Entry 6W0Z (X-ray diffraction, 2.30 A resolution); this record covers chains A and B.

== Chain A (and B) ==
Protein: Ketohexokinase
Source organism: Homo sapiens
Notes: EC 2.7.1.3; chain B of this document is another copy of the same molecule, construct and numbering; everything in this record applies to it too
UniProt: P50053 (KHK_HUMAN); numbering as in UniProt (aligned over 5-298)
Chain sequence (313 residues; numbered -14 to 298; the number before each row is that of its first residue; numbers below 1 keep their minus sign (Met-14 is residue -14)):
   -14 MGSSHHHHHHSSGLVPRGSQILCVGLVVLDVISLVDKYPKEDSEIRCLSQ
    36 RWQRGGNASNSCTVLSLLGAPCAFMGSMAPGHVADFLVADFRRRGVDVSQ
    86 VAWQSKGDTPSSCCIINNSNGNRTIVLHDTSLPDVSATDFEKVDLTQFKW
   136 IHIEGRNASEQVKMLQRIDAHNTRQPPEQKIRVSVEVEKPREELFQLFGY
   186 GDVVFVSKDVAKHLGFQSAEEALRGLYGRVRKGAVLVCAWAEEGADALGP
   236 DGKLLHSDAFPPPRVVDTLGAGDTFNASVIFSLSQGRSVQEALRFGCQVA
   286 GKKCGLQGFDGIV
Disordered / not traced: -14 to 2 (chain B: -14 to -3)
Differences from the reference sequence: expression tag (-14 to 4)
UniProt features mapped onto this chain:
  - binding site (beta-D-fructose): Asp15, Gly41, Asn42, Asn45, Asp258
  - binding site (ATP): Arg108, Ala226 to Gly229, Gly255 to Asp258
  - natural variant: Gly40 (G40R: In FRUCT), Ala43 (A43T: In FRUCT)

== Interface between chain A and chain B ==
Pairs across the interface (73; chain A residue first):
  Leu14(A) - Trp37(B)  hydrophobic
  Val16(A) - Trp37(B)  hydrophobic
  Ser18(A) - Val111(B)
  Val20(A) - Val111(B)  hydrophobic
  Tyr23(A) - Tyr23(B)
  Tyr23(A) - Pro24(B)  hydrogen bond (side chain-backbone)
  Tyr23(A) - Glu26(B)
  Pro24(A) - Tyr23(B)  hydrogen bond (backbone-side chain)
  Lys25(A) - Thr109(B)
  Glu26(A) - Tyr23(B)
  Glu26(A) - Asn102(B)  hydrogen bond
  Glu26(A) - Asn105(B)
  Glu26(A) - Asn107(B)  hydrogen bond
  Glu26(A) - Thr109(B)
  Asp27(A) - Asn107(B)
  Asp27(A) - Arg108(B)
  Asp27(A) - Thr109(B)  hydrogen bond (backbone-side chain)
  Ser28(A) - Thr109(B)
  Ser28(A) - Ile110(B)  hydrogen bond (backbone-backbone)
  Glu29(A) - Ile110(B)
  Glu29(A) - Leu112(B)
  Ile30(A) - Ile110(B)  hydrogen bond (backbone-backbone)
  Ile30(A) - Val111(B)
  Ile30(A) - Leu112(B)  hydrogen bond (backbone-backbone)
  Arg31(A) - Leu112(B)
  Arg31(A) - His113(B)  hydrogen bond (side chain-backbone)
  Cys32(A) - Val111(B)  hydrophobic
  Cys32(A) - Leu112(B)  hydrogen bond (backbone-backbone)
  Cys32(A) - Asp114(B)
  Leu33(A) - Asp114(B)
  Ser34(A) - Asp114(B)
  Gln35(A) - Asp93(B)
  Gln35(A) - Thr94(B)  hydrogen bond (side chain-backbone)
  Gln35(A) - Ser96(B)  hydrogen bond (side chain-backbone)
  Gln35(A) - His113(B)
  Gln35(A) - Asp114(B)  hydrogen bond (side chain-backbone)
  Trp37(A) - Leu14(B)  hydrophobic
  Trp37(A) - Trp37(B)  hydrophobic
  Trp37(A) - His67(B)
  Trp37(A) - Val68(B)
  His67(A) - Trp37(B)
  Phe71(A) - His67(B)
  Ser96(A) - Gln35(B)  hydrogen bond
  Ser97(A) - Gln35(B)
  Cys98(A) - Val16(B)  hydrophobic
  Cys98(A) - Cys98(B)  hydrogen bond
  Ile100(A) - Ile100(B)  hydrophobic
  Asn102(A) - Glu26(B)  hydrogen bond
  Asn105(A) - Glu26(B)
  Asn107(A) - Glu26(B)  hydrogen bond
  Asn107(A) - Asp27(B)
  Arg108(A) - Asp27(B)  hydrogen bond (side chain-backbone)
  Thr109(A) - Pro24(B)
  Thr109(A) - Lys25(B)
  Thr109(A) - Glu26(B)
  Thr109(A) - Asp27(B)  hydrogen bond (side chain-backbone)
  Thr109(A) - Ser28(B)
  Ile110(A) - Ser28(B)  hydrogen bond (backbone-backbone)
  Ile110(A) - Glu29(B)
  Ile110(A) - Ile30(B)  hydrogen bond (backbone-backbone)
  Val111(A) - Ser18(B)
  Val111(A) - Val20(B)  hydrophobic
  Val111(A) - Ile30(B)
  Val111(A) - Cys32(B)  hydrophobic
  Val111(A) - Gln35(B)  hydrogen bond (backbone-side chain)
  Leu112(A) - Ile30(B)  hydrogen bond (backbone-backbone)
  Leu112(A) - Arg31(B)
  Leu112(A) - Cys32(B)  hydrogen bond (backbone-backbone)
  His113(A) - Cys32(B)
  His113(A) - Gln35(B)
  Asp114(A) - Arg31(B)  salt bridge
  Arg141(A) - Arg31(B)
  Lys174(A) - Glu29(B)  salt bridge
Interface residues without a listed pair, chain B (37 interface residues in all): Ser34, Phe71, Pro95, Ser97

== In short ==
Chain A and chain B form an interface of 36 and 37 residues respectively, with 24 hydrogen bonds and 2 salt
bridges. Polar pairs include Asp114(A)-Arg31(B), Lys174(A)-Glu29(B) and Tyr23(A)-Pro24(B). Curated annotation
(UniProt) lists 5 beta-D-fructose-binding residues and 9 ATP-binding residues on chain A.
Chain A and chain B are both Ketohexokinase (Homo sapiens); the structure, Structure of KHK in complex with
compound 8
(2-[(1S,5R)-3-[2-[(2S)-2-methylazetidin-1-yl]-6-(trifluoromethyl)pyrimidin-4-yl]-3-azabicyclo[3.1.0]hexan-6-yl]ethanoic
acid), was determined by X-ray diffraction together with 6W0N, 6W0W, 6W0X and 6W0Y from the same study.
